4Y7K - chains B and D of the 5 polymer chains in the assembly; structure by X-ray diffraction, 3.50 A resolution.

# Chain B (and D)
Molecule: Large conductance mechanosensitive channel protein, Riboflavin synthase
Source organism: Methanosarcina acetivorans C2A
Notes: engineered mutation(s): K101 deletion; chain D of this document is another copy of the same molecule, construct and numbering; everything in this record applies to it too
UniProt: chimeric construct of Q8TNK0, Q58584: residues 1-100 from Q8TNK0 (Q8TNK0_METAC) positions 1-100 (same numbers); residues 101-255 from Q58584 positions 2-156 (UniProt number = residue number - 99)
Amino-acid sequence (275 residues; numbered -19 to 255; the number before each row is that of its first residue; numbers below 1 keep their minus sign (Met-19 is residue -19)):
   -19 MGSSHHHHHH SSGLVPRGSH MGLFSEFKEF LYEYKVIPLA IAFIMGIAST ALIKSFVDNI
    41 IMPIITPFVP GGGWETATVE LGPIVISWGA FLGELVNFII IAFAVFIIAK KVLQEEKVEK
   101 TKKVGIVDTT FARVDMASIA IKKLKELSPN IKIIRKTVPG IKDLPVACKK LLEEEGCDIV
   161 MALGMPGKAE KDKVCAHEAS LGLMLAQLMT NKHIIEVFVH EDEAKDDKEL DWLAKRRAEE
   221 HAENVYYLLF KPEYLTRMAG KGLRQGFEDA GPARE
Disordered / not traced: -19 to 2, 244-255 (chain D: -19 to 2, 245-255)
Construct notes: expression tag (-19 to 0)
What the authors report for this chain:
  - mutagenesis - F23H, G26H: decreased growth
  - mutagenesis - G51DEL/G52DEL/G53DEL/W54DEL/E55DEL/T56DEL: abolished growth in response to osmotic downshock
  - mutagenesis - G51A/G52A/G53A/W54A/E55A/T56A: increased growth in response to osmotic downshock

# Interface between chain B and chain D
Residue-residue contacts (6):
  Phe86(B) with Phe7(D), hydrophobic
  Ala89(B) with Phe10(D), hydrophobic
  Val92(B) with Phe10(D), hydrophobic
  Leu93(B) with Glu6(D)
  Glu96(B) with Glu13(D); Tyr14(D), hydrogen bond
Also at the interface, not in a pair above, chain B (7 interface residues in all): Val85, Lys90
Also at the interface, not in a pair above, chain D (7 interface residues in all): Leu3, Phe4

# Summary
The chain B/chain D interface involves 7 residues from each chain; the contacts include 1 hydrogen bond. Its
one hydrogen-bonded contact is Glu96(B)-Tyr14(D). From the paper: F23H and G26H of chain B reduce growth;
G51DEL/G52DEL/G53DEL/W54DEL/E55DEL/T56DEL of chain B abolish growth in response to osmotic downshock.
Both chains are Large conductance mechanosensitive channel protein, Riboflavin synthase (Methanosarcina
acetivorans C2A). Entry 4Y7K (Structure of an archaeal mechanosensitive channel in closed state) was
determined by X-ray diffraction together with 4Y7J from the same study.
